PDB entry 6MUW | electron microscopy, 3.60 A resolution | chains E and F of the 28 polymer chains in the assembly

Chain E:
Name: 20S proteasome alpha-5 subunit
Source organism: Plasmodium falciparum (isolate 3D7)
Notes: EC 3.4.25.1
UniProtKB: Q8IBI3 (Q8IBI3_PLAF7); numbering as in UniProt (aligned over 1-256)
Chain sequence (256 residues; row label = number of the first residue in the row):
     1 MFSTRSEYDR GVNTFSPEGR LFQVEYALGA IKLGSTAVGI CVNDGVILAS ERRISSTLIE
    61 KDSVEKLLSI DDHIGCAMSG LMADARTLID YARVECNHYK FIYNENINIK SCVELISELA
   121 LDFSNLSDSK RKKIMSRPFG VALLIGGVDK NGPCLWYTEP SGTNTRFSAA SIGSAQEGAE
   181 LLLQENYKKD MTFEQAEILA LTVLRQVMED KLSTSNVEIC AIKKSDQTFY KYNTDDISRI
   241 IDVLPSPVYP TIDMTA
Disordered / not traced: 1-6, 250-256

Chain F:
Name: 20S proteasome alpha-6 subunit
Source organism: Plasmodium falciparum (isolate 3D7)
Notes: EC 3.4.25.1
UniProtKB: Q8IK90 (Q8IK90_PLAF7); residues 1-254 here = UniProt positions 1-254
Chain sequence (254 residues; each row starts with the number of its first residue):
     1 MYRNLYDTDN IIYSPEGRLY QVEYASEAIK QGTCAVAIKS KDYVVVSGLK KCISKLSFPQ
    61 EKIFKIDDYI GISMSGITSD AKVLTKFMQN ECLSHKFLYN ENINIESLVR SVADKYQKNT
   121 QKSSKRAFGV GLMIAAYHNE PCIFETRPNG SYFEYDALSF GARSHASKTY LEKNLHLFEE
   181 CSLEELILHC LKALKCSLSS ESELTISNTA LAVVGKNHPW QEISSLQLEE YLSKVKMDAE
   241 QEQVEENVQN EANE
Disordered / not traced: 237-254

Interface between chain E and chain F:
Pairs across the interface - 47 pairs, chain E then chain F:
  Asp9(E) - Thr8(F)
  Asn13(E) - Ser124(F)  hydrogen bond (side chain-backbone)
  Asn13(E) - Arg126(F)  hydrogen bond
  Thr14(E) - Gln21(F)
  Phe15(E) - Gln21(F)  hydrogen bond (backbone-side chain)
  Phe15(E) - Tyr24(F)
  Phe15(E) - Ala25(F)  hydrophobic
  Phe15(E) - Arg126(F)
  Phe15(E) - Ala127(F)
  Ser16(E) - Tyr24(F)
  Pro17(E) - Tyr24(F)
  Pro17(E) - Glu27(F)
  Glu18(E) - Gln31(F)  hydrogen bond (backbone-side chain)
  Gly19(E) - Tyr24(F)
  Gly19(E) - Ala28(F)
  Leu21(E) - Arg126(F)
  Lys110(E) - Glu61(F)
  Glu114(E) - Lys82(F)  salt bridge
  Ser117(E) - Ser79(F)
  Ser117(E) - Lys82(F)  hydrogen bond
  Glu118(E) - Lys86(F)
  Leu121(E) - Ser79(F)
  Leu121(E) - Arg126(F)
  Ser124(E) - Asp80(F)  hydrogen bond
  Ser124(E) - Asn119(F)
  Ser124(E) - Phe128(F)
  Leu126(E) - Lys115(F)
  Leu126(E) - Asn119(F)
  Leu126(E) - Lys125(F)
  Ser161(E) - Ser79(F)
  Gly162(E) - Lys82(F)  hydrogen bond (backbone-side chain)
  Thr163(E) - Thr78(F)
  Asn164(E) - Lys82(F)  hydrogen bond
  Thr165(E) - Ser57(F)
  Thr165(E) - Gln60(F)
  Arg166(E) - Ser57(F)  hydrogen bond (backbone-side chain)
  Arg166(E) - Phe58(F)  hydrogen bond (backbone-backbone)
  Phe167(E) - Ile53(F)  hydrophobic
  Phe167(E) - Ser54(F)
  Phe167(E) - Ser57(F)
  Ser168(E) - Leu56(F)  hydrogen bond (backbone-backbone)
  Ala169(E) - Leu56(F)
  Leu183(E) - Leu56(F)
  Gln184(E) - Ser54(F)
  Gln184(E) - Lys55(F)
  Gln184(E) - Leu56(F)
  Tyr187(E) - Leu56(F)  hydrophobic
Interface residues without a listed pair, chain E (30 interface residues in all): Arg10, Glu159
Interface residues without a listed pair, chain F (30 interface residues in all): Asp7, Ile77, Gly129

Summary:
The chain E/chain F interface involves 30 residues from each chain, with 11 hydrogen bonds and 1 salt bridge.
Polar pairs include Glu114(E)-Lys82(F), Asn13(E)-Ser124(F) and Asn13(E)-Arg126(F).
Chain E is 20S proteasome alpha-5 subunit and chain F is 20S proteasome alpha-6 subunit, both from Plasmodium
falciparum (isolate 3D7); the structure, The structure of the Plasmodium falciparum 20S proteasome, was
determined by electron microscopy (same publication as 6DFK, 6MUV and 6MUX).
